7B6T - chains CCC and DDD of the 5 polymer chains in the assembly; structure by X-ray diffraction, 1.70 A resolution.

# Chain CCC
Molecule: Capsid protein VP1
From: Sheep polyomavirus 1
UniProt: A0A0E3ZCF3 (A0A0E3ZCF3_9POLY); residues 20-291 here correspond to UniProt positions 21-292 (UniProt number = residue number + 1)
Chain sequence (276 residues; row label = number of the first residue in the row):
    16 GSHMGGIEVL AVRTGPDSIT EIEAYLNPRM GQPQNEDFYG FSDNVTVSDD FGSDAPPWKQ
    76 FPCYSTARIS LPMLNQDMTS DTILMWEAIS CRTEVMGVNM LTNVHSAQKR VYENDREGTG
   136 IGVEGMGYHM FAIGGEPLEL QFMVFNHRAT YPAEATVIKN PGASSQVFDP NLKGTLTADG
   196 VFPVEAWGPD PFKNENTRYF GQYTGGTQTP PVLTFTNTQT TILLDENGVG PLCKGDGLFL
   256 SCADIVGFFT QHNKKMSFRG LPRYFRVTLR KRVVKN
Not modelled in the structure: 16-21, 30-31, 90-96, 291
Construct notes: expression tag (16-19); conflict Ser95 (Cys96 in A0A0E3ZCF3)
Bound ions: Mg2+ site 1: Glu38 (shared with Phe210(DDD) of chain DDD); K+: Ser105, Thr283; Mg2+ site 2: Phe207 (shared with 1 residue of chain BBB)

# Chain DDD
Molecule: Capsid protein VP1
From: Sheep polyomavirus 1
UniProt: A0A0E3ZCF3 (A0A0E3ZCF3_9POLY); residues 23-294 here correspond to UniProt positions 21-292 (UniProt number = residue number - 2)
Chain sequence (276 residues; numbered 19 to 294; the number before each row is that of its first residue):
    19 GSHMGGIEVL AVRTGPDSIT EIEAYLNPRM GQPQNEDFYG FSDNVTVSDD FGSDAPPWKQ
    79 FPCYSTARIS LPMLNQDMTS DTILMWEAIS CRTEVMGVNM LTNVHSAQKR VYENDREGTG
   139 IGVEGMGYHM FAIGGEPLEL QFMVFNHRAT YPAEATVIKN PGASSQVFDP NLKGTLTADG
   199 VFPVEAWGPD PFKNENTRYF GQYTGGTQTP PVLTFTNTQT TILLDENGVG PLCKGDGLFL
   259 SCADIVGFFT QHNKKMSFRG LPRYFRVTLR KRVVKN
Not modelled in the structure: 19-23
Construct notes: expression tag (19-22); conflict Ser98 (Cys96 in A0A0E3ZCF3)
Bound ions: Mg2+ site 1: Glu41 (shared with 1 residue of chain EEE); K+: Ser108, Thr286; Mg2+ site 2: Phe210 (shared with Glu38(CCC) of chain CCC)

# How chain CCC and chain DDD interact
Pairs across the interface - 135 pairs, chain CCC then chain DDD:
  Glu38(CCC) - Pro209(DDD)
  Glu38(CCC) - Phe210(DDD)
  Ala39(CCC) - Phe210(DDD)
  Tyr40(CCC) - Phe186(DDD)  hydrophobic
  Tyr40(CCC) - Pro188(DDD)
  Tyr40(CCC) - Phe210(DDD)  hydrophobic
  Asn42(CCC) - Val185(DDD)
  Asn42(CCC) - Phe186(DDD)  hydrogen bond (side chain-backbone)
  Pro43(CCC) - Val185(DDD)  hydrophobic
  Asn50(CCC) - Ala181(DDD)
  Glu51(CCC) - Ala181(DDD)
  Asp52(CCC) - His165(DDD)  salt bridge
  Asp52(CCC) - Arg166(DDD)  salt bridge
  Asp52(CCC) - Gln184(DDD)  hydrogen bond (backbone-side chain)
  Phe53(CCC) - Phe69(DDD)  hydrophobic
  Phe53(CCC) - Arg166(DDD)
  Phe53(CCC) - Gln184(DDD)
  Tyr54(CCC) - Ala181(DDD)
  Tyr54(CCC) - Gln184(DDD)  hydrogen bond (backbone-side chain)
  Tyr54(CCC) - Val185(DDD)  hydrophobic
  Gly55(CCC) - Val185(DDD)
  Phe56(CCC) - Phe69(DDD)  hydrophobic
  Phe56(CCC) - Phe163(DDD)
  Arg107(CCC) - Glu244(DDD)  salt bridge
  Glu109(CCC) - Pro209(DDD)
  Glu109(CCC) - Tyr217(DDD)  hydrogen bond
  Met111(CCC) - Met161(DDD)  hydrophobic
  Met111(CCC) - Phe186(DDD)  hydrophobic
  Met111(CCC) - Pro209(DDD)  hydrophobic
  Gly112(CCC) - Met161(DDD)
  Val113(CCC) - Tyr221(DDD)  hydrophobic
  Asn114(CCC) - Tyr82(DDD)
  Asn114(CCC) - Tyr146(DDD)
  Asn114(CCC) - Met161(DDD)  hydrogen bond (side chain-backbone)
  Asn114(CCC) - Val202(DDD)  hydrogen bond (side chain-backbone)
  Asn114(CCC) - Glu203(DDD)  hydrogen bond (side chain-backbone)
  Asn114(CCC) - Ala204(DDD)
  Asn114(CCC) - Trp205(DDD)  hydrogen bond (side chain-backbone)
  Asn114(CCC) - Gly206(DDD)  hydrogen bond (side chain-backbone)
  Met115(CCC) - Met161(DDD)  hydrophobic
  Met115(CCC) - Val162(DDD)
  Met115(CCC) - Phe163(DDD)  hydrophobic
  Met115(CCC) - Gln184(DDD)
  Met115(CCC) - Glu203(DDD)
  Leu116(CCC) - Met144(DDD)
  Leu116(CCC) - Tyr221(DDD)  hydrogen bond (backbone-side chain)
  Thr117(CCC) - Met144(DDD)
  Thr117(CCC) - Tyr146(DDD)
  Thr117(CCC) - Val202(DDD)
  Thr117(CCC) - Glu203(DDD)  hydrogen bond (side chain-backbone)
  Thr117(CCC) - Ile263(DDD)
  Thr117(CCC) - Phe276(DDD)
  Asn118(CCC) - Phe163(DDD)
  Asn118(CCC) - Glu203(DDD)  hydrogen bond
  Val119(CCC) - Val63(DDD)
  Val119(CCC) - Val65(DDD)
  Val119(CCC) - Met144(DDD)  hydrophobic
  Val119(CCC) - Phe266(DDD)  hydrophobic
  Val119(CCC) - Phe276(DDD)  hydrophobic
  His120(CCC) - Thr64(DDD)
  His120(CCC) - Val65(DDD)
  His120(CCC) - Ser66(DDD)  hydrogen bond (backbone-backbone)
  His120(CCC) - Asp72(DDD)  salt bridge
  His120(CCC) - Pro74(DDD)
  His120(CCC) - Glu203(DDD)  salt bridge
  Ser121(CCC) - Ser66(DDD)
  Ser121(CCC) - Phe69(DDD)
  Ser121(CCC) - Asp72(DDD)  hydrogen bond
  Ser121(CCC) - Phe163(DDD)
  Ser121(CCC) - Asn164(DDD)
  Ala122(CCC) - Ser66(DDD)  hydrogen bond (backbone-side chain)
  Ala122(CCC) - Asp68(DDD)
  Ala122(CCC) - Phe69(DDD)  hydrophobic
  Gln123(CCC) - Val65(DDD)
  Gln123(CCC) - Phe163(DDD)
  Arg125(CCC) - Val63(DDD)  hydrogen bond (side chain-backbone)
  Arg125(CCC) - Val65(DDD)
  Val126(CCC) - Thr225(DDD)
  Val126(CCC) - Met274(DDD)  hydrophobic
  Tyr127(CCC) - Lys127(DDD)
  Tyr127(CCC) - Thr268(DDD)
  Tyr127(CCC) - Lys272(DDD)
  Tyr127(CCC) - Met274(DDD)  hydrophobic
  Asp130(CCC) - Lys272(DDD)  salt bridge
  Glu132(CCC) - Asn271(DDD)
  Glu132(CCC) - Lys272(DDD)
  Glu132(CCC) - Lys273(DDD)  salt bridge
  Gly133(CCC) - Val65(DDD)
  Gly133(CCC) - Lys272(DDD)
  Gly133(CCC) - Met274(DDD)
  Thr134(CCC) - Val63(DDD)
  Thr134(CCC) - Val65(DDD)
  Thr134(CCC) - Thr225(DDD)
  Thr134(CCC) - Phe266(DDD)
  Thr134(CCC) - Met274(DDD)  hydrogen bond (backbone-side chain)
  Gly135(CCC) - Val65(DDD)
  Gly135(CCC) - Thr225(DDD)
  Val138(CCC) - Phe163(DDD)  hydrophobic
  Glu139(CCC) - Gly224(DDD)
  Pro225(CCC) - Gly223(DDD)
  Pro225(CCC) - Thr227(DDD)
  Pro226(CCC) - Tyr221(DDD)
  Pro226(CCC) - Thr222(DDD)
  Pro226(CCC) - Gly223(DDD)  hydrogen bond (backbone-backbone)
  Val227(CCC) - Gln220(DDD)
  Val227(CCC) - Tyr221(DDD)
  Leu228(CCC) - Gln220(DDD)
  Leu228(CCC) - Tyr221(DDD)  hydrogen bond (backbone-backbone)
  Thr229(CCC) - Gly219(DDD)
  Thr229(CCC) - Gln220(DDD)
  Phe230(CCC) - Tyr146(DDD)
  Phe230(CCC) - Met148(DDD)  hydrophobic
  Phe230(CCC) - Pro207(DDD)  hydrophobic
  Phe230(CCC) - Phe218(DDD)
  Phe230(CCC) - Gly219(DDD)  hydrogen bond (backbone-backbone)
  Thr231(CCC) - Tyr217(DDD)  hydrogen bond (side chain-backbone)
  Thr231(CCC) - Phe218(DDD)
  Asn232(CCC) - Asn212(DDD)  hydrogen bond (side chain-backbone)
  Asn232(CCC) - Thr215(DDD)  hydrogen bond (side chain-backbone)
  Asn232(CCC) - Arg216(DDD)
  Asn232(CCC) - Tyr217(DDD)  hydrogen bond (side chain-backbone)
  Thr233(CCC) - Phe218(DDD)
  Phe264(CCC) - Phe69(DDD)  hydrophobic
  Phe264(CCC) - Phe163(DDD)  hydrophobic
  His267(CCC) - Val65(DDD)
  His267(CCC) - Ser66(DDD)  hydrogen bond (side chain-backbone)
  His267(CCC) - Asp67(DDD)
  Arg274(CCC) - Val162(DDD)  hydrogen bond (side chain-backbone)
  Arg274(CCC) - Phe163(DDD)  hydrogen bond (side chain-backbone)
  Arg274(CCC) - Gln184(DDD)  hydrogen bond (side chain-backbone)
  Pro277(CCC) - Met161(DDD)  hydrophobic
  Pro277(CCC) - Phe186(DDD)
  Tyr279(CCC) - Pro209(DDD)  hydrogen bond (side chain-backbone)
  Tyr279(CCC) - Phe210(DDD)  hydrophobic
  Arg281(CCC) - Pro209(DDD)  hydrogen bond (side chain-backbone)
Also at the interface, not in a pair above, chain CCC (53 interface residues in all): Ile136
Also at the interface, not in a pair above, chain DDD (60 interface residues in all): Ile139, Ala167, Tyr169, Ser182, Lys211

# Summary
The interface between chain CCC and chain DDD involves 53 residues on one side and 60 on the other; the
contacts include 30 hydrogen bonds and 7 salt bridges. Polar contacts include Asp52(CCC)-His165(DDD),
Asp52(CCC)-Arg166(DDD) and Arg107(CCC)-Glu244(DDD).
Chain CCC and chain DDD are both Capsid protein VP1 (Sheep polyomavirus 1); the structure, Sheep Polyomavirus
VP1 in complex with 10 mM globo-N-tetraose, was determined by X-ray diffraction together with 7B6S, 7B6U and
7B6V from the same study.
